Entry 6WXE (electron microscopy, 3.40 A resolution); this record covers chains 1 and 2 of the 39 polymer chains in the assembly.

# Chain 1 (and 2)
Protein: Outer capsid protein VP4
Organism: Rotavirus A (strain RVA/Monkey/United States/RRV/1975/G3P5B[3])
Notes: chain 2 of this document is another copy of the same molecule, construct and numbering; everything in this record applies to it too
UniProt: G0YZG6 (G0YZG6_ROTRH); residue numbers follow UniProt; this construct covers 1-776
Sequence (776 residues; each row starts with the number of its first residue):
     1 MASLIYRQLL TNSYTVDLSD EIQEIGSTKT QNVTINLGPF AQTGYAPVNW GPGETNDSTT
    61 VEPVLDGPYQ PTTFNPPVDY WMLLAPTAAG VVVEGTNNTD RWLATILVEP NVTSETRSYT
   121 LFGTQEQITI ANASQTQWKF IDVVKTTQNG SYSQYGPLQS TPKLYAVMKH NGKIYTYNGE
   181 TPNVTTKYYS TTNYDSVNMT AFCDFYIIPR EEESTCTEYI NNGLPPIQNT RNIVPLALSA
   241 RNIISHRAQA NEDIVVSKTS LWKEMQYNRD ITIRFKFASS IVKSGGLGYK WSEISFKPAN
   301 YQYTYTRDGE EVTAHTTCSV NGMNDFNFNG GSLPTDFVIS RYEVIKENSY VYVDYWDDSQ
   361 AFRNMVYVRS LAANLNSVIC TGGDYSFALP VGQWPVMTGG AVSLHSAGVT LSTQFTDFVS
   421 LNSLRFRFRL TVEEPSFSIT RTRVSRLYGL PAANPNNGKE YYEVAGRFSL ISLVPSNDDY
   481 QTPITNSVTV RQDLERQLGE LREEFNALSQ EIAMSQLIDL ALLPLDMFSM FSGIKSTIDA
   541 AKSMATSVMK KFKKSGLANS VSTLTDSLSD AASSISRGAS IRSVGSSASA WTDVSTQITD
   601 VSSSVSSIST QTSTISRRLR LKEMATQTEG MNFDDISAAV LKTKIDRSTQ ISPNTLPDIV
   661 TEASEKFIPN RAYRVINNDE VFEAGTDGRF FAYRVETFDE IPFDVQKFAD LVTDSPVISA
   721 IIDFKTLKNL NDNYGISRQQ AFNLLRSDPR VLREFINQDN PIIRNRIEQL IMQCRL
Disordered / not traced: 1, 225-249, 483-487, 597-604 (chain 2: 225-249, 599-605)

# How chain 1 and chain 2 interact
Pairs across the interface - 222 pairs, chain 1 then chain 2:
  L10(1) with D526(2); F528(2)
  T11(1) with Q8(2); D526(2), hydrogen bond (backbone-side chain); M527(2)
  Y14(1) with N12(2); T15(2), hydrogen bond; S543(2); T546(2)
  D17(1) with A541(2); S543(2)
  L18(1) with T15(2); S543(2)
  E21(1) with I22(2); Q23(2); K542(2)
  I22(1) with I22(2), hydrophobic
  I25(1) with K29(2); Q31(2)
  G26(1) with Q31(2), hydrogen bond (backbone-side chain)
  S27(1) with Q31(2)
  K29(1) with V33(2); T34(2)
  T30(1) with T34(2); N36(2)
  Q31(1) with T34(2); I35(2); N36(2), hydrogen bond (backbone-backbone); I484(2); T485(2)
  N32(1) with I484(2), hydrogen bond (backbone-backbone)
  V33(1) with I35(2), hydrophobic; N36(2); G38(2); Q481(2); T482(2); P483(2); I484(2)
  T34(1) with Y480(2); Q481(2), hydrogen bond (backbone-backbone); T482(2), hydrogen bond (backbone-backbone); P483(2); I484(2)
  I35(1) with P39(2); Y480(2)
  N36(1) with F40(2); Y480(2)
  F40(1) with L261(2), hydrophobic
  T43(1) with E264(2)
  A46(1) with R369(2)
  E54(1) with Y352(2); T410(2); R427(2), salt bridge
  T55(1) with N321(2)
  N56(1) with N321(2), hydrogen bond (backbone-side chain); G322(2), hydrogen bond (backbone-backbone)
  D57(1) with N56(2), hydrogen bond; G322(2); M323(2)
  S58(1) with D325(2)
  T59(1) with M323(2), hydrogen bond (side chain-backbone); N324(2), hydrogen bond; D325(2), hydrogen bond (backbone-backbone)
  T60(1) with D325(2), hydrogen bond (side chain-backbone)
  V61(1) with D325(2); F326(2)
  L65(1) with R443(2)
  P68(1) with G330(2); G331(2)
  Q70(1) with Q70(2); L333(2)
  L224(1) with R443(2)
  A250(1) with D270(2), hydrogen bond (backbone-side chain); D308(2)
  N251(1) with D308(2)
  E252(1) with N268(2), hydrogen bond (backbone-side chain); R269(2), hydrogen bond (backbone-side chain)
  D253(1) with M265(2); Q266(2); Y267(2); R269(2), salt bridge
  I254(1) with Q266(2), hydrogen bond (backbone-backbone); N268(2)
  V255(1) with K263(2)
  V256(1) with E264(2)
  S257(1) with K263(2), hydrogen bond (backbone-side chain); E264(2), hydrogen bond (backbone-backbone)
  T259(1) with L261(2); W262(2)
  S260(1) with L261(2); W262(2), hydrogen bond (backbone-backbone)
  L261(1) with T259(2); S260(2); L261(2), hydrophobic
  W262(1) with T259(2); S260(2), hydrogen bond (backbone-backbone); W262(2); L473(2)
  E264(1) with V256(2); S257(2), hydrogen bond
  M265(1) with I254(2)
  Q266(1) with I254(2), hydrogen bond (backbone-backbone)
  Y267(1) with D253(2)
  N268(1) with A250(2); N251(2); E252(2), hydrogen bond (side chain-backbone); D253(2)
  R269(1) with A250(2); N251(2); D253(2), salt bridge
  D270(1) with A250(2), hydrogen bond (side chain-backbone); N251(2)
  D308(1) with N251(2)
  N321(1) with T55(2), hydrogen bond (side chain-backbone); N56(2); D57(2), hydrogen bond (side chain-backbone)
  G322(1) with D57(2), hydrogen bond (backbone-side chain)
  M323(1) with S58(2); T59(2), hydrogen bond (backbone-backbone)
  N324(1) with T59(2); V61(2)
  D325(1) with T59(2); T60(2); E293(2); R341(2), salt bridge
  F326(1) with V61(2), hydrophobic
  N329(1) with G67(2), hydrogen bond (side chain-backbone); P68(2)
  G330(1) with P68(2)
  G331(1) with P68(2); Q70(2)
  S332(1) with Q70(2); S332(2)
  L333(1) with Q70(2)
  R341(1) with D325(2), salt bridge; R341(2)
  Y352(1) with E54(2)
  Y367(1) with Y367(2); V368(2); R369(2)
  V368(1) with Y367(2); F415(2)
  R369(1) with A46(2); P47(2); Y367(2); F415(2); F418(2), hydrogen bond (side chain-backbone)
  S370(1) with D417(2), hydrogen bond (side chain-backbone); F418(2)
  L371(1) with F415(2), hydrophobic; D417(2), hydrogen bond (backbone-backbone)
  A372(1) with D417(2)
  V409(1) with Q414(2); F415(2)
  T410(1) with S412(2); T413(2); Q414(2), hydrogen bond
  L411(1) with S412(2); T413(2), hydrogen bond (backbone-backbone)
  S412(1) with L411(2)
  T413(1) with T410(2); L411(2), hydrogen bond (backbone-backbone)
  Q414(1) with V409(2); T410(2); R427(2)
  F415(1) with V368(2), hydrophobic; R369(2); S370(2); L371(2), hydrophobic; V409(2), hydrogen bond (backbone-backbone)
  R427(1) with E54(2), salt bridge; Q414(2)
  R443(1) with L224(2)
  R467(1) with A250(2), hydrogen bond (side chain-backbone)
  I471(1) with V256(2), hydrophobic
  S476(1) with T259(2), hydrogen bond
  D479(1) with T259(2), hydrogen bond
  Y480(1) with P39(2); F40(2), hydrophobic
  Q481(1) with P39(2)
  K553(1) with F528(2)
  A558(1) with F528(2)
  V561(1) with S529(2)
  S562(1) with F528(2); S532(2)
  T565(1) with L525(2); S529(2); K642(2)
  D566(1) with G533(2)
  L568(1) with L520(2), hydrophobic; L523(2), hydrophobic
  S569(1) with K642(2); T643(2); D646(2)
  A571(1) with Q516(2)
  A572(1) with I512(2); A513(2), hydrogen bond (backbone-backbone); Q516(2); T643(2)
  S573(1) with E511(2); I512(2); T643(2); R647(2)
  S574(1) with E511(2)
  I575(1) with E511(2); A513(2), hydrophobic
  S586(1) with N757(2)
  S587(1) with R753(2), hydrogen bond; N757(2), hydrogen bond
  A588(1) with Q516(2)
  S589(1) with Q516(2); D519(2), hydrogen bond; R753(2), hydrogen bond
  A625(1) with P524(2)
  T626(1) with P524(2)
  Q627(1) with L522(2), hydrogen bond (side chain-backbone)
  D710(1) with E754(2)
  T713(1) with D519(2); R753(2)
  D714(1) with D519(2); R753(2), salt bridge
  S715(1) with R750(2)
Other interface residues (no listed pair), chain 1 (124 interface residues in all): R7, N12, S13, G44, K258, K263, R307, N327, D336, A407, V444, L473, D570
Other interface residues (no listed pair), chain 2 (125 interface residues in all): Y14, G26, L37, P63, L65, V255, K258, G408, T416, D479, L517, A545, M549

# In short
124 residues of chain 1 face 125 of chain 2 across their interface, with 47 hydrogen bonds and 7 salt bridges.
Polar pairs include E54(1)-R427(2), D253(1)-R269(2) and D325(1)-R341(2).
Chain 1 and chain 2 are both Outer capsid protein VP4 (Rotavirus A (strain RVA/Monkey/United
States/RRV/1975/G3P5B[3])); the structure, Cryo-EM reconstruction of VP5*/VP8* assembly from rhesus rotavirus
particles - Upright conformation, was determined by electron microscopy together with 6WXF and 6WXG from the
same study.
